7UUO - chain A; structure by X-ray diffraction, 2.65 A resolution.

Chain A:
Name: Aminocyclitol acetyltransferase ApmA
Organism: Staphylococcus aureus
UniProt: A0A1D0AST6 (A0A1D0AST6_STAAU); numbering as in UniProt (aligned over 1-274)
Amino-acid sequence (276 residues; numbered -1 to 274; the number before each row is that of its first residue; numbers below 1 keep their minus sign (Gln-1 is residue -1)):
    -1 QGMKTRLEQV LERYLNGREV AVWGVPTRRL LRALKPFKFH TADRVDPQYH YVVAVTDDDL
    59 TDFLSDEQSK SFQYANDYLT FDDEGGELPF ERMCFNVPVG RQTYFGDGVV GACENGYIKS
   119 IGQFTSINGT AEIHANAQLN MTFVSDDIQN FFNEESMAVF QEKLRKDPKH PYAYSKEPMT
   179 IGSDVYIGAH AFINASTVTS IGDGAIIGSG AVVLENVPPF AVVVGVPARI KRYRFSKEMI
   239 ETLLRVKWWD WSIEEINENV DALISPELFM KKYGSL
Unresolved in the structure: -1, 273-274
Construct notes: expression tag (-1 to 0); engineered mutation Ala135 (His in A0A1D0AST6)
Residues lining bound ligands: tobramycin (TOY): Asp81, Gly83, Gly84, Glu85, Tyr102, Phe103, Gly104, Asn113, Tyr115, Gly127, Asp144, Asp145, Tyr170, Tyr184

Overview:
Chain A binds tobramycin.
Chain A is Aminocyclitol acetyltransferase ApmA (Staphylococcus aureus); the structure, Crystal structure of
aminoglycoside resistance enzyme ApmA H135A mutant, complex with tobramycin and coenzyme A, was determined by
X-ray diffraction together with 7UUJ, 7UUK, 7UUL, 7UUM and 7UUN from the same study.
